Entry 4WQ4 (X-ray diffraction, 2.33 A resolution); this record covers chains A and C.

Chain A:
Protein: tRNA N6-adenosine threonylcarbamoyltransferase
Organism: Escherichia coli
Notes: EC 2.6.99.4
UniProtKB: P05852 (TSAD_ECOLI); residues 1-337 here = UniProt positions 1-337
Chain sequence (343 residues; each row starts with the number of its first residue):
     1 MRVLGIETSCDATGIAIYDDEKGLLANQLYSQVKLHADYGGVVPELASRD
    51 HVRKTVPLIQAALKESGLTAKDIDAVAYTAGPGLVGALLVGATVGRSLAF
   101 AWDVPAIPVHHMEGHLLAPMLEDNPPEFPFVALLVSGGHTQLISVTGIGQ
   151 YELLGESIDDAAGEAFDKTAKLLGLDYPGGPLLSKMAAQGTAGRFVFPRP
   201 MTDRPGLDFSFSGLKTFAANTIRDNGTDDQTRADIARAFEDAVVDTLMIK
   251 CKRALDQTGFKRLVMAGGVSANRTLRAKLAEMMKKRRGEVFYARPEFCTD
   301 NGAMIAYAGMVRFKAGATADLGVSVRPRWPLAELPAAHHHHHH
Unresolved in the structure: 337-343
Sequence notes: engineered mutation Ala-12 (Glu in P05852); expression tag (338-343)
Metal / ion sites: Fe ion: His-111, His-115, Asp-300 (together with ATP)
Residues lining bound ligands: ATP (adenosine-5'-triphosphate): His-111, Met-112, His-115, Ser-136, Gly-137, Gly-138, His-139, Gly-163, Glu-164, Phe-166, Asp-167, Pro-178, Gly-180, Pro-181, Ser-184, Gly-267, Gly-268, Val-269, Ala-271, Asn-272, Cys-298, Thr-299, Asp-300

Chain C:
Protein: tRNA threonylcarbamoyladenosine biosynthesis protein TsaB
Organism: Escherichia coli
UniProtKB: P76256 (TSAB_ECOLI); residue numbers follow UniProt; this construct covers 1-231
Chain sequence (237 residues; row label = number of the first residue in the row):
     1 MRILAIDTATEACSVALWNDGTVNAHFELCPREHTQRILPMVQDILTTSG
    51 TSLTDINALAYGRGPGSFTGVRIGIGIAQGLALGAELPMIGVSTLMTMAQ
   101 GAWRKNGATRVLAAIDARMGEVYWAEYQRDENGIWHGEETEAVLKPEIVH
   151 ERMQQLSGEWVTVGTGWQAWPDLGKESGLVLRDGEVLLPAAEDMLPIACQ
   201 MFAEGKTVAVEHAEPVYLRNNVAWKKLPGKEHHHHHH
Unresolved in the structure: 230-237
Disulfide bonds: Cys-13/Cys-30
Sequence notes: expression tag (232-237)

Interface between chain A and chain C:
Residue-residue contacts - 51 pairs, chain A then chain C:
  Asp-38(A) with Lys-226(C); Leu-227(C), hydrogen bond (backbone-backbone)
  Tyr-39(A) with Ala-223(C), hydrophobic; Trp-224(C), hydrogen bond (backbone-side chain); Lys-226(C); Leu-227(C)
  Gly-40(A) with Leu-227(C)
  Val-42(A) with Trp-224(C)
  Val-43(A) with Trp-224(C), hydrophobic
  Glu-45(A) with Phe-68(C); Arg-72(C), salt bridge; Val-222(C)
  Ser-48(A) with Arg-72(C)
  Arg-49(A) with Phe-68(C); Arg-72(C); Tyr-217(C); Arg-219(C), hydrogen bond (side chain-backbone); Asn-220(C), hydrogen bond; Val-222(C)
  Val-52(A) with Arg-72(C)
  Val-56(A) with Gln-79(C)
  Ile-59(A) with Leu-83(C), hydrophobic
  Gln-60(A) with Val-210(C); Glu-211(C), hydrogen bond
  Leu-89(A) with Thr-69(C)
  Thr-93(A) with Gly-76(C); Ile-77(C)
  Val-94(A) with Gly-76(C); Gly-80(C)
  Arg-96(A) with Leu-39(C)
  Ser-97(A) with Leu-39(C); Gly-76(C); Ile-77(C), hydrogen bond (side chain-backbone); Gly-80(C); Leu-81(C)
  Leu-98(A) with Gly-80(C); Gly-84(C)
  Phe-100(A) with Gln-43(C); Leu-81(C), hydrophobic
  Ala-101(A) with Leu-53(C), hydrophobic; Leu-81(C); Gly-84(C)
  Trp-102(A) with Gly-84(C), hydrogen bond (side chain-backbone)
  Leu-321(A) with Leu-39(C); Pro-40(C); Gln-43(C)
  Gly-322(A) with Thr-35(C); Gln-36(C)
  Val-323(A) with Thr-35(C), hydrogen bond (backbone-side chain); Gln-36(C)
  Ser-324(A) with Gln-36(C)
Also at the interface, not in a pair above, chain A (31 interface residues in all): Ala-37, Gly-41, Pro-44, Leu-46, Gly-86, Val-90
Also at the interface, not in a pair above, chain C (33 interface residues in all): Val-42, Leu-46, Ile-73, Ile-75, Ala-85, Pro-215, Lys-225

Overview:
31 residues of chain A and 33 residues of chain C are in contact; the contacts include 8 hydrogen bonds and 1
salt bridge. Polar pairs include Glu-45(A)/Arg-72(C), Tyr-39(A)/Trp-224(C) and Arg-49(A)/Arg-219(C). Chain A
binds ATP.
Chain A is tRNA N6-adenosine threonylcarbamoyltransferase and chain C is tRNA threonylcarbamoyladenosine
biosynthesis protein TsaB, both from Escherichia coli; the structure, E. coli YgjD(E12A)-YeaZ heterodimer in
complex with ATP, was determined by X-ray diffraction together with 4YDU and 4WQ5 from the same study.
